7PT6 - chains 3 and 7 of the 18 polymer chains in the assembly; structure by electron microscopy, 3.20 A resolution.

[Chain 3]
Protein: DNA replication licensing factor MCM3
From: Saccharomyces cerevisiae (strain ATCC 204508 / S288c)
Notes: EC 3.6.4.12
Reference sequence: P24279 (MCM3_YEAST); numbering as in UniProt (aligned over 1-971)
Amino-acid sequence (971 residues; row label = number of the first residue in the row):
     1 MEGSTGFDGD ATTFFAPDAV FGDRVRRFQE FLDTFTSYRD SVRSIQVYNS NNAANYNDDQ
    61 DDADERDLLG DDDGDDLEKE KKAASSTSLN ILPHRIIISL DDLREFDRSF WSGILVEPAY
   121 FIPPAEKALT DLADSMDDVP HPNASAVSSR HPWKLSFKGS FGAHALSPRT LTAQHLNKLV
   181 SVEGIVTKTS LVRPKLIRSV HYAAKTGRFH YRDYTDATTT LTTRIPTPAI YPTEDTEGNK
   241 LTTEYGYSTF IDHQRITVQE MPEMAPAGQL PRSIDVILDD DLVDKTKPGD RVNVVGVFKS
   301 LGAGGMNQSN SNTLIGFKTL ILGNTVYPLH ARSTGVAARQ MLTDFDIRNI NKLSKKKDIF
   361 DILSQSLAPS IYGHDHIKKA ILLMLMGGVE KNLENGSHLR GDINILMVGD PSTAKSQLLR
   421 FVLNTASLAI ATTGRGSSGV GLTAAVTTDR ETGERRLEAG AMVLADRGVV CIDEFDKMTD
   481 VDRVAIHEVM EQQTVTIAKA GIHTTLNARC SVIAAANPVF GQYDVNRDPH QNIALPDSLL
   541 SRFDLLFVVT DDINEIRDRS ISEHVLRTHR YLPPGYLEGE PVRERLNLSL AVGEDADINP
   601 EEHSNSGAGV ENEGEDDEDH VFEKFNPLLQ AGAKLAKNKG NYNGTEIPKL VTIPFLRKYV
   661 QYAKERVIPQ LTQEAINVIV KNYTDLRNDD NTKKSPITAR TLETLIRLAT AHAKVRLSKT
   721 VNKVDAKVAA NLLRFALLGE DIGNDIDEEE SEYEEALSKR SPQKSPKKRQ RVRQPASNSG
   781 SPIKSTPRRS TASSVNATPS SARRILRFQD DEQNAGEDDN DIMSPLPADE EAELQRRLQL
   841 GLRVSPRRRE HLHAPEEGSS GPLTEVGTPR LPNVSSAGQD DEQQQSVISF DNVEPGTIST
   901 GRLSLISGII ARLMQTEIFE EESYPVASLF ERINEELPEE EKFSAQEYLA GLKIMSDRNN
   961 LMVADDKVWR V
Not modelled in the structure: 1-15, 58-88, 144-148, 310-313, 448-454, 593-618, 630-646, 743-971
Metal / ion sites: Mg2+: Ser416 (together with ADP)
Small-molecule neighbours:
  - ADP (adenosine-5'-diphosphate), molecule 1: Ser370, Ile371, Tyr372, His374, Asp410, Pro411, Ser412, Thr413, Ala414, Lys415, Ser416, Gln417, Ile561, Val565
  - ADP, molecule 2: Leu399, Glu491, Gln492, Arg542, Ala699, Arg700, Glu703
Swiss-Prot annotation at these positions:
  - motif: Ser541 to Asp544 (Arginine finger)
  - binding site (ATP): Gly409 to Ser416
  - modified residue: Ser761 (Phosphoserine), Ser777 (Phosphoserine), Ser781 (Phosphoserine), Thr868 (Phosphothreonine)
  - mutagenesis: Lys415 (K415A: No effect on MCM2-7 complex helicase activity. Loss of MCM2-7 complex helicase activity; when associated with MCM5 A-422. Reduces MCM2-7 complex helicase activity ...)

[Chain 7]
Protein: DNA replication licensing factor MCM7
From: Saccharomyces cerevisiae (strain ATCC 204508 / S288c)
Notes: EC 3.6.4.12
Reference sequence: P38132 (MCM7_YEAST); numbering as in UniProt (aligned over 1-845)
Amino-acid sequence (845 residues; each row starts with the number of its first residue):
     1 MSAALPSIQL PVDYNNLFNE ITDFLVTFKQ DTLSSDATRN ENEDENLDAE NIEQHLLEKG
    61 PKYMAMLQKV ANRELNSVII DLDDILQYQN EKFLQGTQAD DLVSAIQQNA NHFTELFCRA
   121 IDNNMPLPTK EIDYKDDVLD VILNQRRLRN ERMLSDRTNE IRSENLMDTT MDPPSSMNDA
   181 LREVVEDETE LFPPNLTRRY FLYFKPLSQN CARRYRKKAI SSKPLSVRQI KGDFLGQLIT
   241 VRGIITRVSD VKPAVEVIAY TCDQCGYEVF QEVNSRTFTP LSECTSEECS QNQTKGQLFM
   301 STRASKFSAF QECKIQELSQ QVPVGHIPRS LNIHVNGTLV RSLSPGDIVD VTGIFLPAPY
   361 TGFKALKAGL LTETYLEAQF VRQHKKKFAS FSLTSDVEER VMELITSGDV YNRLAKSIAP
   421 EIYGNLDVKK ALLLLLVGGV DKRVGDGMKI RGDINVCLMG DPGVAKSQLL KAICKISPRG
   481 VYTTGKGSSG VGLTAAVMKD PVTDEMILEG GALVLADNGI CCIDEFDKMD ESDRTAIHEV
   541 MEQQTISISK AGINTTLNAR TSILAAANPL YGRYNPRLSP LDNINLPAAL LSRFDILFLM
   601 LDIPSRDDDE KLAEHVTYVH MHNKQPDLDF TPVEPSKMRE YIAYAKTKRP VMSEAVNDYV
   661 VQAYIRLRQD SKREMDSKFS FGQATPRTLL GIIRLSQALA KLRLADMVDI DDVEEALRLV
   721 RVSKESLYQE TNKSKEDESP TTKIFTIIKK MLQETGKNTL SYENIVKTVR LRGFTMLQLS
   781 NCIQEYSYLN VWHLINEGNT LKFVDDGTMD TDQEDSLVST PKLAPQTTAS ANVSAQDSDI
   841 DLQDA
Not modelled in the structure: 1, 32-58, 167-176, 213-219, 729-845
Metal / ion sites: Zn2+: Cys262, Cys265, Cys284, Cys289; Mg2+ site 1: Ser467 (together with ADP); Mg2+ site 2: Glu542 (together with ATP-gamma-S) (shared with 1 residue of chain 4)
Small-molecule neighbours:
  - ADP (adenosine-5'-diphosphate): Glu421, Ile422, Tyr423, Asn425, Asp461, Pro462, Gly463, Val464, Ala465, Lys466, Ser467, Gln468, Leu612, Val616
  - ATP-gamma-S (AGS; phosphothiophosphoric acid-adenylate ester): Met448, Ile450, Glu542, Ala589, Ser592, Arg593, Pro686, Arg687, Leu690
Swiss-Prot annotation at these positions:
  - motif: Ser592 to Asp595 (Arginine finger)
  - binding site (ATP): Tyr423, Gly463, Ala465, Lys466, Ser467, Asn568, Arg593, Arg687
  - modified residue: Thr811 (Phosphothreonine), Ser819 (Phosphoserine), Ser838 (Phosphoserine)
  - mutagenesis: Lys466 (K466A: Loss of MCM2-7 complex helicase activity)

[Chain 3 / chain 7 interface]
Pairs across the interface - 141 pairs, chain 3 then chain 7:
  Arg193(3) with Tyr360(7); Thr372(7); Glu373(7), salt bridge
  Pro194(3) with Leu235(7), hydrophobic; Leu370(7); Leu371(7); Thr372(7), hydrogen bond (backbone-backbone); Thr374(7)
  Lys195(3) with Ala368(7); Gly369(7); Leu370(7); Leu371(7)
  Leu196(3) with Leu370(7), hydrogen bond (backbone-backbone)
  Arg198(3) with Ile8(7)
  Val200(3) with Leu10(7), hydrophobic
  Tyr202(3) with Tyr14(7); His112(7)
  Arg208(3) with Ser7(7)
  Phe209(3) with Ser7(7), hydrogen bond (backbone-side chain); Ile8(7), hydrogen bond (backbone-backbone); Leu10(7), hydrophobic; Val12(7); Tyr14(7), hydrophobic
  His210(3) with Leu5(7), hydrogen bond (side chain-backbone); Pro6(7); Ser7(7)
  Tyr211(3) with Leu5(7); Pro6(7), hydrogen bond (backbone-backbone); Ser7(7); Ile8(7), hydrophobic
  Arg212(3) with Leu5(7)
  Tyr214(3) with Leu370(7), hydrophobic
  Asp216(3) with Ala368(7); Gly369(7)
  Thr218(3) with Ala368(7)
  Pro232(3) with Leu5(7), hydrophobic
  Glu234(3) with Leu5(7)
  Asp235(3) with Leu5(7)
  Thr236(3) with Ser2(7); Ala4(7)
  Leu241(3) with Leu5(7), hydrophobic
  Thr242(3) with His112(7)
  Glu244(3) with Tyr14(7), hydrogen bond; Asn109(7), hydrogen bond; His112(7), salt bridge
  Tyr245(3) with Asn109(7); Asn111(7); Gly236(7); Leu356(7), hydrophobic; Pro357(7), hydrophobic
  Gly246(3) with Gln108(7); Leu235(7); Gly236(7)
  Tyr247(3) with Leu10(7), hydrophobic; Val12(7); Tyr14(7); Asn109(7)
  Phe250(3) with Gly232(7); Leu235(7), hydrophobic; Pro357(7), hydrophobic
  Asp252(3) with Lys231(7); Gly232(7), hydrogen bond (side chain-backbone)
  His253(3) with Ala368(7); Leu371(7)
  Arg255(3) with Leu366(7)
  Val283(3) with Lys231(7)
  Asp284(3) with Lys231(7), salt bridge; Arg329(7), salt bridge
  Lys287(3) with Val324(7); Gly325(7), hydrogen bond (side chain-backbone); His326(7)
  Lys391(3) with His620(7)
  Asn392(3) with Asn623(7)
  Leu393(3) with Glu421(7); Val619(7), hydrophobic; Asn623(7)
  Asn395(3) with Pro420(7); Glu421(7), hydrogen bond; Lys475(7)
  Ser397(3) with Glu421(7); Gln468(7), hydrogen bond
  His398(3) with Gln468(7)
  Leu399(3) with Val619(7), hydrophobic; His620(7)
  Ala459(3) with Ile327(7), hydrophobic
  Val463(3) with Gly325(7)
  Asp466(3) with Val324(7); Gly325(7)
  Arg467(3) with Val324(7)
  Val481(3) with Lys486(7)
  Val484(3) with Thr484(7); Gly485(7); Lys528(7)
  His487(3) with Glu525(7)
  Glu488(3) with Tyr482(7); Thr484(7), hydrogen bond
  Gln492(3) with Ser467(7); Gln468(7); Lys471(7)
  Thr496(3) with Tyr482(7)
  Ile497(3) with Ser488(7)
  Ala498(3) with Ser488(7); Ser489(7); Gly492(7)
  Lys499(3) with Ser488(7)
  Gly501(3) with Glu509(7)
  His503(3) with Val481(7); Tyr482(7)
  Thr504(3) with Gln316(7); Pro328(7)
  Thr505(3) with Ser319(7)
  Leu506(3) with Ile327(7), hydrophobic; Pro328(7)
  Asn507(3) with Ser319(7), hydrogen bond (side chain-backbone)
  Ser538(3) with Asn568(7)
  Arg542(3) with Glu525(7), salt bridge
  Leu671(3) with Met621(7)
  Ile676(3) with Thr617(7); Met621(7), hydrophobic
  Val680(3) with Glu610(7); Ala613(7), hydrophobic
  Tyr683(3) with Asp609(7); Ala613(7), hydrophobic
  Thr684(3) with Glu610(7), hydrogen bond
  Arg687(3) with Asp602(7), salt bridge; Ile603(7), hydrogen bond (side chain-backbone); Pro604(7); Asp609(7), salt bridge
  Asn688(3) with Ser605(7), hydrogen bond (side chain-backbone); Arg606(7)
  Thr698(3) with Pro462(7)
  Ala699(3) with Gly463(7); Leu612(7), hydrophobic
  Arg700(3) with Pro462(7); Gly463(7)
  Leu702(3) with Ala613(7), hydrophobic; Val616(7), hydrophobic
  Glu703(3) with Val616(7); His620(7)
  Ile706(3) with Thr617(7); His620(7)
Also at the interface, not in a pair above, chain 3 (90 interface residues in all): Leu191, Val192, His201, Ile277, Gly396, Leu457, Leu464, Asp480, Thr494, Ala500, Arg509, Asp537, Ser541, Gln670, Thr672, Gln673, Ile679
Also at the interface, not in a pair above, chain 7 (77 interface residues in all): Glu115, Gly362, Ala365, Val491, Arg573, Glu614

[In short]
The interface between chain 3 and chain 7 involves 90 residues on one side and 77 on the other, with 17
hydrogen bonds and 7 salt bridges. Polar contacts include Arg193(3)-Glu373(7), Glu244(3)-His112(7) and
Asp284(3)-Lys231(7). One ADP molecule is bound between chain 3 and chain 7.
Chain 3 is DNA replication licensing factor MCM3 and chain 7 is DNA replication licensing factor MCM7, both
from Saccharomyces cerevisiae (strain ATCC 204508 / S288c); the structure, Structure of MCM2-7 DH complexed
with Cdc7-Dbf4 in the presence of ATPgS, state III, was determined by electron microscopy, deposited together
with 7PT7.
